6TB9 - chains E4 and F4 of the 42 polymer chains in the assembly; structure by electron microscopy, 3.56 A resolution.

== Chain E4 (and F4) ==
Molecule: Major capsid protein Rcc01687
Organism: Rhodobacter capsulatus
Notes: chain F4 of this document is another copy of the same molecule, construct and numbering; everything in this record applies to it too
Reference sequence: D5ATZ3 (D5ATZ3_RHOCB); residues 1-386 here correspond to UniProt positions 13-398 (UniProt number = residue number + 12)
Amino-acid sequence (386 residues; each row starts with the number of its first residue):
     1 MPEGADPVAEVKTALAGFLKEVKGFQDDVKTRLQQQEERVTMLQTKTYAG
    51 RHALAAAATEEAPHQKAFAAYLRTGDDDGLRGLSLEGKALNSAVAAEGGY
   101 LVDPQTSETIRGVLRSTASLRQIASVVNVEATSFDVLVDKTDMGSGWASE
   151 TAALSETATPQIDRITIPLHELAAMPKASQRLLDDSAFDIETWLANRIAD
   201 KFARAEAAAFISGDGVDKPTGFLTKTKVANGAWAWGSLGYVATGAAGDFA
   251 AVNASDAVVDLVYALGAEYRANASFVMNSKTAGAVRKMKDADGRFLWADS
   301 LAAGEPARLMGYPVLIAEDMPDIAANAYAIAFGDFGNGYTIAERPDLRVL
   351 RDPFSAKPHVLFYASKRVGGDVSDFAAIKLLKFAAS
Unresolved in the structure: 1-88, 386

== How chain E4 and chain F4 interact ==
Residue-residue contacts (103):
  V129(E4) - Q105(F4)
  E130(E4) - Q105(F4)  hydrogen bond (backbone-side chain)
  A131(E4) - D103(F4)
  A131(E4) - P104(F4)
  A131(E4) - Q105(F4)
  T132(E4) - V102(F4)
  S133(E4) - P104(F4)
  S133(E4) - Q105(F4)  hydrogen bond (backbone-backbone)
  F134(E4) - Q105(F4)
  F134(E4) - T106(F4)
  D135(E4) - P104(F4)
  D135(E4) - Q105(F4)  hydrogen bond (backbone-backbone)
  D135(E4) - T106(F4)
  D135(E4) - S107(F4)  hydrogen bond (backbone-backbone)
  V136(E4) - R111(F4)
  L137(E4) - S107(F4)
  L137(E4) - I110(F4)
  L137(E4) - R111(F4)  hydrogen bond (backbone-backbone)
  L137(E4) - F188(F4)  hydrophobic
  V138(E4) - R111(F4)
  D139(E4) - R111(F4)  hydrogen bond (backbone-backbone)
  D139(E4) - G112(F4)
  D139(E4) - W193(F4)
  D139(E4) - R197(F4)  salt bridge
  D142(E4) - R115(F4)
  D142(E4) - K201(F4)
  D142(E4) - R204(F4)  salt bridge
  M143(E4) - L194(F4)
  M143(E4) - R197(F4)
  M143(E4) - I198(F4)  hydrophobic
  G144(E4) - K201(F4)
  S145(E4) - L172(F4)
  S145(E4) - A173(F4)
  S145(E4) - A174(F4)
  S145(E4) - K201(F4)
  S145(E4) - F202(F4)
  G146(E4) - L172(F4)
  G146(E4) - A173(F4)  hydrogen bond (backbone-backbone)
  W147(E4) - E171(F4)
  W147(E4) - L172(F4)
  W147(E4) - A173(F4)  hydrogen bond (backbone-backbone)
  W147(E4) - A205(F4)
  W147(E4) - A209(F4)  hydrophobic
  W147(E4) - D217(F4)
  W147(E4) - K218(F4)
  W147(E4) - P219(F4)
  A148(E4) - E171(F4)  hydrogen bond (backbone-backbone)
  A148(E4) - D217(F4)
  L154(E4) - M175(F4)
  L154(E4) - Y363(F4)  hydrophobic
  S155(E4) - M175(F4)
  E156(E4) - M175(F4)
  E156(E4) - K177(F4)  salt bridge
  E156(E4) - L361(F4)
  T157(E4) - M175(F4)  hydrogen bond (backbone-backbone)
  A158(E4) - P176(F4)
  T159(E4) - K177(F4)
  P160(E4) - W193(F4)  hydrophobic
  I162(E4) - W193(F4)  hydrophobic
  W235(E4) - V113(F4)  hydrophobic
  N253(E4) - K289(F4)  hydrogen bond
  S255(E4) - F295(F4)
  S255(E4) - L301(F4)
  D256(E4) - K287(F4)
  V259(E4) - R286(F4)
  V259(E4) - K287(F4)
  Y263(E4) - S279(F4)  hydrogen bond (backbone-side chain)
  Y263(E4) - K280(F4)
  Y263(E4) - G283(F4)
  Y263(E4) - R286(F4)  hydrogen bond
  Y263(E4) - E305(F4)  hydrogen bond
  A267(E4) - S116(F4)
  A267(E4) - E318(F4)
  E268(E4) - L114(F4)
  E268(E4) - R115(F4)
  E268(E4) - T117(F4)
  Y269(E4) - V113(F4)
  Y269(E4) - L114(F4)  hydrogen bond (side chain-backbone)
  D290(E4) - D292(F4)
  D290(E4) - G293(F4)
  D290(E4) - R294(F4)  salt bridge
  A291(E4) - D292(F4)  hydrogen bond (backbone-backbone)
  D292(E4) - D292(F4)
  R294(E4) - R294(F4)
  L296(E4) - G293(F4)
  L296(E4) - F295(F4)  hydrophobic
  L296(E4) - L301(F4)  hydrogen bond (backbone-backbone)
  W297(E4) - A302(F4)
  R308(E4) - A302(F4)
  R308(E4) - A303(F4)  hydrogen bond (backbone-backbone)
  L309(E4) - L301(F4)  hydrophobic
  M310(E4) - L301(F4)  hydrogen bond (backbone-backbone)
  M310(E4) - A302(F4)
  M310(E4) - A303(F4)
  M310(E4) - G304(F4)
  G311(E4) - A303(F4)
  G311(E4) - G304(F4)
  N337(E4) - L114(F4)
  S373(E4) - R111(F4)
  D374(E4) - G112(F4)
  D374(E4) - V113(F4)
  D374(E4) - L114(F4)
  A376(E4) - V113(F4)  hydrophobic
Interface residues without a listed pair, chain E4 (51 interface residues in all): S149, M288
Interface residues without a listed pair, chain F4 (53 interface residues in all): A282

== In short ==
51 residues of chain E4 face 53 of chain F4 across their interface, with 19 hydrogen bonds and 4 salt bridges.
Among the polar pairs are D139(E4)-R197(F4), D142(E4)-R204(F4) and E156(E4)-K177(F4).
Both chains are Major capsid protein Rcc01687 (Rhodobacter capsulatus). Entry 6TB9 (Capsid of native GTA
particle computed with C5 symmetry) was determined by electron microscopy (same publication as 6TBA, 6TE8,
6TE9, 6TEB, 6TEH, 6TO8 and 3 further entries).
